PDB entry 1RZD | X-ray diffraction, 1.90 A resolution | chain A

# Chain A
Molecule: Carbonic anhydrase II
Organism: Homo sapiens
Notes: EC 4.2.1.1
UniProtKB: P00918 (CAH2_HUMAN); the author numbering skips numbers that UniProt does not, so the offset changes along the chain: 2-125 = UniProt 1-124; 127-261 = UniProt 125-259
Chain sequence (259 residues; each row starts with the number of its first residue; note: 1 number in that range is skipped by the numbering (no residue carries it; nothing is unmodelled there)):
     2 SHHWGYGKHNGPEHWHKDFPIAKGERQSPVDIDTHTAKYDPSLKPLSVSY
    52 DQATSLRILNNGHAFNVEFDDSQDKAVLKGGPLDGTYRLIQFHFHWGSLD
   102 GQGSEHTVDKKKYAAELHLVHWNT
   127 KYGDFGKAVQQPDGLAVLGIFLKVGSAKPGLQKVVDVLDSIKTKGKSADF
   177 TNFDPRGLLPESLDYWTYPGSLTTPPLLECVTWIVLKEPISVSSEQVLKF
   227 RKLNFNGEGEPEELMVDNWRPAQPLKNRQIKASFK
Not modelled in the structure: 2
Metal / ion sites: Mn2+: His94, His96, His119 (together with sulfate ion)

# Overview
The Mn2+ site is built by His94, His96 and His119.
Chain A is Carbonic anhydrase II (Homo sapiens); the structure, X-ray analysis of metal substituted human
carbonic anhydrase II derivatives, was determined by X-ray diffraction (same publication as 1RZA, 1RZB, 1RZC
and 1RZE).
